Entry 2AH0 (X-ray diffraction, 1.45 A resolution); this record covers chains A and B of the 4 polymer chains in the assembly.

== Chain A (and B) ==
Protein: Aromatic amine dehydrogenase
Organism: Alcaligenes faecalis
Notes: EC 1.4.99.4; chain B of this document is another copy of the same molecule, construct and numbering; everything in this record applies to it too
Reference sequence: P84888 (AAUB_ALCFA); residues 73-432 here correspond to UniProt positions 30-389 (UniProt number = residue number - 43)
Chain sequence (361 residues; numbered 73 to 433; the number before each row is that of its first residue):
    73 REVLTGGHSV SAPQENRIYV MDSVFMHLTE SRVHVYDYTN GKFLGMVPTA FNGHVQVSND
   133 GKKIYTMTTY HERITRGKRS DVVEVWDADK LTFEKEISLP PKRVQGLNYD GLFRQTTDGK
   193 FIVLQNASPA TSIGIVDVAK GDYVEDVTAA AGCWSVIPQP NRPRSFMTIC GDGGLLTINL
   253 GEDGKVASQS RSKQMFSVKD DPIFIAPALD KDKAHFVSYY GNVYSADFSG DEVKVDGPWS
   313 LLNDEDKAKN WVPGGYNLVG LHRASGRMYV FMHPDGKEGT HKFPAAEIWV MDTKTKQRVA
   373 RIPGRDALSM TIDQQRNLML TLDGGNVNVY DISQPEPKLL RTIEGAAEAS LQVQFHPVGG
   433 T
Not modelled in the structure: 433 (chain B: fully traced)
Disulfide bonds: Cys-225/Cys-242
Residues lining bound ligands: (1S)-1-amino-2-(1H-indol-3-yl)ethanol (TSC): Phe-97, Leu-100, Phe-123, Asn-124, Gln-177, Gly-178, Leu-179

== How chain A and chain B interact ==
Residue-residue contacts - 32 pairs, chain A then chain B:
  Val-96(A) with His-99(B)
  Met-98(A) with Glu-102(B)
  His-99(A) with Val-96(B); Glu-102(B), salt bridge; Arg-104(B); Glu-420(B), salt bridge
  Leu-100(A) with Glu-102(B), hydrogen bond (backbone-side chain)
  Thr-101(A) with Glu-102(B), hydrogen bond
  Glu-102(A) with Met-98(B); His-99(B), salt bridge; Leu-100(B), hydrogen bond (side chain-backbone); Thr-101(B), hydrogen bond
  Arg-104(A) with His-99(B)
  Pro-120(A) with Thr-147(B)
  Ala-122(A) with Ile-146(B), hydrophobic
  Tyr-142(A) with Arg-145(B); Ile-146(B), hydrophobic
  Arg-145(A) with Tyr-142(B); Ser-152(B); Glu-168(B), salt bridge
  Ile-146(A) with Ala-122(B), hydrophobic; Tyr-142(B), hydrophobic
  Thr-147(A) with Pro-120(B)
  Arg-148(A) with Glu-156(B), salt bridge; Phe-165(B); Glu-168(B), salt bridge
  Ser-152(A) with Arg-145(B)
  Glu-156(A) with Arg-148(B), salt bridge
  Phe-165(A) with Arg-148(B)
  Glu-168(A) with Arg-145(B), salt bridge; Arg-148(B), salt bridge
  Glu-420(A) with His-99(B), salt bridge

== In short ==
Chain A and chain B each contribute 19 residues to their interface; the contacts include 4 hydrogen bonds and
10 salt bridges. Among the polar pairs are His-99(A)/Glu-102(B), His-99(A)/Glu-420(B) and
Arg-145(A)/Glu-168(B). Ligands of chain A: (1S)-1-amino-2-(1H-indol-3-yl)ethanol.
Both chains are Aromatic amine dehydrogenase (Alcaligenes faecalis). Entry 2AH0 (Crystal structure of the
carbinolamine intermediate in the reductive half-reaction of aromatic amine dehydrogenase (AADH) with ...) was
determined by X-ray diffraction together with 2AGL, 2AGW, 2AGX, 2AGY, 2AGZ and 2AH1 from the same study.
